7R5S - chains S and X of the 17 polymer chains in the assembly; structure by electron microscopy, 2.83 A resolution.

== Chain S ==
Name: Centromere protein S
From: Homo sapiens
UniProtKB: Q8N2Z9 (CENPS_HUMAN); residues 1-138 here = UniProt positions 1-138
Amino-acid sequence (138 residues; each row starts with the number of its first residue):
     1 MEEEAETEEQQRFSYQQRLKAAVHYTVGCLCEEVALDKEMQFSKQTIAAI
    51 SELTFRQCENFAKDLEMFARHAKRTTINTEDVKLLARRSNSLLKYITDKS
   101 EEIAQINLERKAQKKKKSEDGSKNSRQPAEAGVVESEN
Not modelled in the structure: 121-138
Curated features (UniProtKB/Swiss-Prot):
  - modified residue: Met1 (N-acetylmethionine)

== Chain X ==
Name: Centromere protein X
From: Homo sapiens
UniProtKB: A8MT69 (CENPX_HUMAN); residues -6 to 74 here correspond to UniProt positions 1-81 (UniProt number = residue number + 7)
Amino-acid sequence (81 residues; each row starts with the number of its first residue; numbers below 1 keep their minus sign (Met-6 is residue -6)):
    -6 MEGAGAGSGFRKELVSRLLHLHFKDDKTKVSGDALQLMVELLKVFVVEAA
    44 VRGVRQAQAEDALRVDVDQLEKVLPQLLLDF
Not modelled in the structure: -6 to 0
Curated features (UniProtKB/Swiss-Prot):
  - modified residue: Met-6 (N-acetylmethionine)

== Interface between chain S and chain X ==
Contacting residue pairs (68):
  Arg12(S) with Leu14(X)
  Tyr15(S) with Arg10(X), hydrogen bond
  Leu19(S) with Leu7(X), hydrophobic; Leu11(X), hydrophobic
  Ala22(S) with Leu7(X), hydrophobic
  Val23(S) with Phe3(X), hydrophobic
  Thr26(S) with Gly2(X); Phe3(X)
  Val27(S) with Val39(X), hydrophobic
  Cys29(S) with Ser1(X), hydrogen bond
  Leu30(S) with Ser1(X)
  Glu33(S) with Ser1(X), hydrogen bond
  Val34(S) with Ala43(X), hydrophobic
  Lys38(S) with Val47(X)
  Glu39(S) with Gln51(X), hydrogen bond
  Met40(S) with Val47(X), hydrophobic; Ala50(X), hydrophobic; Arg57(X); Val58(X), hydrophobic
  Gln41(S) with Arg57(X); Val58(X), hydrogen bond (backbone-backbone)
  Phe42(S) with Val47(X), hydrophobic; Val58(X), hydrophobic
  Ser43(S) with Arg57(X), hydrogen bond; Val58(X), hydrogen bond (side chain-backbone); Asp59(X)
  Gln45(S) with Val60(X)
  Thr46(S) with Val58(X); Asp59(X); Val60(X); Leu63(X)
  Ile50(S) with Val39(X), hydrophobic; Leu63(X), hydrophobic
  Leu53(S) with Leu67(X), hydrophobic
  Phe55(S) with Leu11(X), hydrophobic; His15(X)
  Gln57(S) with Leu71(X)
  Cys58(S) with Leu11(X), hydrophobic; Leu12(X), hydrophobic
  Glu59(S) with His15(X), salt bridge
  Ala62(S) with Leu12(X), hydrophobic; Phe16(X)
  Lys63(S) with Lys17(X)
  Leu65(S) with Met31(X), hydrophobic
  Glu66(S) with Phe16(X); Lys17(X), hydrogen bond (side chain-backbone); Asp18(X); Thr21(X)
  Thr75(S) with Lys20(X), hydrogen bond; Thr21(X); Lys22(X), hydrogen bond (backbone-backbone)
  Thr76(S) with Lys22(X)
  Ile77(S) with Phe16(X), hydrophobic; Lys22(X), hydrogen bond (backbone-backbone); Ser24(X), hydrogen bond (backbone-side chain)
  Thr79(S) with Asp26(X)
  Val82(S) with Leu30(X), hydrophobic
  Leu85(S) with Leu34(X), hydrophobic
  Arg88(S) with Asp73(X); Phe74(X)
  Ser89(S) with Asp73(X), hydrogen bond
  Leu92(S) with Phe74(X), hydrophobic
  Tyr95(S) with Glu33(X), hydrogen bond; Val37(X), hydrophobic
  Ile96(S) with Leu34(X), hydrophobic
  Lys99(S) with Glu33(X), salt bridge
  Ile103(S) with Leu30(X), hydrophobic
  Asn107(S) with Asp26(X)
Other interface residues (no listed pair), chain S (47 interface residues in all): Ala49, Thr54, Phe61, Asn78
Other interface residues (no listed pair), chain X (48 interface residues in all): Arg4, Val23, Ala27, Gln29, Leu35, Lys36, Phe38, Val40, Ala42, Arg48, Ala55, Leu56

== In short ==
47 residues of chain S face 48 of chain X across their interface; the contacts include 14 hydrogen bonds and 2
salt bridges. Among the polar pairs are Glu59(S)-His15(X), Lys99(S)-Glu33(X) and Tyr15(S)-Arg10(X).
Here chain S is Centromere protein S and chain X is Centromere protein X, both from Homo sapiens. Entry 7R5S
(Structure of the human CCAN bound to alpha satellite DNA) was determined by electron microscopy (same
publication as 7PB4, 7PB8, 7PII, 7PKN, 7R5R, 7R5V, 7YWX and 7YYH).
